Entry 6GJ4 (X-ray diffraction, 2.40 A resolution); this record covers chains A and F of the 6 polymer chains in the assembly.

[Chain A]
Molecule: Tubulin alpha-1B chain
Source organism: Bos taurus
UniProt: P81947 (TBA1B_BOVIN); numbering as in UniProt (aligned over 1-451)
Chain sequence (451 residues; numbered 1 to 451; the number before each row is that of its first residue):
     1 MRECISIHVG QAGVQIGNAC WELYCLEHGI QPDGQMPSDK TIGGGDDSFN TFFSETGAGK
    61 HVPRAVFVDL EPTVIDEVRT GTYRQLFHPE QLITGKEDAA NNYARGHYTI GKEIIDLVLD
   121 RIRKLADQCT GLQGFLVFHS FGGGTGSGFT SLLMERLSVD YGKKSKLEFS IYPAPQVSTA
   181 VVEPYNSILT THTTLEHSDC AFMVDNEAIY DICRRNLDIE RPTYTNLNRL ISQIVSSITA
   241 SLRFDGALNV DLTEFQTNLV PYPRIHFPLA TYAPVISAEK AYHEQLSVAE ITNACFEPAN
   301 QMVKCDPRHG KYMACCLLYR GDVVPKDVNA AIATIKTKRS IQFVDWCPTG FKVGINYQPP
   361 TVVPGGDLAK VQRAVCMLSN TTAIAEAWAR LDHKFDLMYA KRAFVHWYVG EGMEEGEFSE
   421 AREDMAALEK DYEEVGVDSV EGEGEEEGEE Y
Not modelled in the structure: 282-283, 438-451
Bound ions: Ca2+: Asp39, Thr41, Gly44, Glu55
Residues lining bound ligands:
  - EZW (5-(quinolin-5-yl)naphtho[2,3-b]pyrrolo[1,2-d][1,4]oxazepin-4-yl acetate): Asn101, Thr179, Ala180, Val181
  - GTP: Gly10, Gln11, Ala12, Gln15, Ile16, Asp69, Glu71, Asp98, Ala99, Ala100, Asn101, Ser140, Gly142, Gly143, Gly144, Thr145, Gly146, Ile171, Pro173, Val177, Ser178, Thr179, Glu183, Asn206, Tyr224, Leu227, Asn228, Ile231
From the paper describing this entry:
  - binding site for EZW: Val181 (from molecular simulation)

[Chain F]
Molecule: Tubulin tyrosine ligase
Source organism: Gallus gallus
UniProt: E1BQ43 (E1BQ43_CHICK); numbering as in UniProt (aligned over 1-378)
Chain sequence (384 residues; each row starts with the number of its first residue):
     1 MYTFVVRDEN SSVYAEVSRL LLATGQWKRL RKDNPRFNLM LGERNRLPFG RLGHEPGLVQ
    61 LVNYYRGADK LCRKASLVKL IKTSPELSES CTWFPESYVI YPTNLKTPVA PAQNGIRHLI
   121 NNTRTDEREV FLAAYNRRRE GREGNVWIAK SSAGAKGEGI LISSEASELL DFIDEQGQVH
   181 VIQKYLEKPL LLEPGHRKFD IRSWVLVDHL YNIYLYREGV LRTSSEPYNS ANFQDKTCHL
   241 TNHCIQKEYS KNYGRYEEGN EMFFEEFNQY LMDALNTTLE NSILLQIKHI IRSCLMCIEP
   301 AISTKHLHYQ SFQLFGFDFM VDEELKVWLI EVNGAPACAQ KLYAELCQGI VDVAISSVFP
   361 LADTGQKTSQ PTSIFIKLHH HHHH
Not modelled in the structure: 103-125, 140-143, 152-159, 232-236, 255, 363-371, 381-384
Construct notes: expression tag (379-384)
Bound ions: Mg2+: Asp318, Glu331 (together with AMP-PCP)
Residues lining bound ligands: AMP-PCP (ACP; phosphomethylphosphonic acid adenylate ester): Lys74, Ile148, Lys150, Gln183, Lys184, Tyr185, Leu186, Lys198, Asp200, Arg202, Arg222, His239, Leu240, Thr241, Asn242, Asp318, Met320, Ile330, Glu331, Asn333

[Chain A / chain F interface]
Contacting residue pairs (20; chain A residue first):
  Gln176(A) - Pro56(F)
  Glu207(A) - Gly53(F)
  Glu207(A) - His54(F)  salt bridge
  Glu297(A) - His306(F)  salt bridge
  Lys304(A) - His54(F)
  Asp306(A) - Arg66(F)
  Asp306(A) - Leu307(F)
  Arg308(A) - Pro300(F)  hydrogen bond (side chain-backbone)
  Arg308(A) - Ala301(F)
  Arg308(A) - Ile302(F)
  Arg308(A) - Ser303(F)  hydrogen bond (side chain-backbone)
  Arg308(A) - Leu307(F)
  His309(A) - Arg66(F)  hydrogen bond (side chain-backbone)
  His309(A) - Gly67(F)
  His309(A) - Ala301(F)
  Glu386(A) - Gly50(F)
  Glu386(A) - Arg66(F)  salt bridge
  Arg390(A) - Gly50(F)
  Arg390(A) - His54(F)
  His393(A) - Arg51(F)
Interface residues without a listed pair, chain A (13 interface residues in all): Pro175, Pro298, Cys305
Interface residues without a listed pair, chain F (14 interface residues in all): His308

[In short]
Chain A and chain F form an interface of 13 and 14 residues respectively; the contacts include 3 hydrogen
bonds and 3 salt bridges. Polar contacts include Glu207(A)-His54(F), Glu297(A)-His306(F) and
Glu386(A)-Arg66(F). Chain A binds GTP and compound EZW. Ligands of chain F: AMP-PCP. From the paper: a binding
site for EZW at Val181(A).
Chain A is Tubulin alpha-1B chain (Bos taurus) and chain F is Tubulin tyrosine ligase (Gallus gallus); the
structure, Tubulin-6j complex, was determined by X-ray diffraction.
